3MJU - chains A and B; structure by X-ray diffraction, 3.50 A resolution.

[Chain A]
Protein: Hemoglobin subunit alpha-A
Source organism: Columba livia
UniProtKB: P21871 (HBA_COLLI); residues 1-141 here correspond to UniProt positions 2-142 (UniProt number = residue number + 1)
Chain sequence (141 residues; numbered 1 to 141; the number before each row is that of its first residue):
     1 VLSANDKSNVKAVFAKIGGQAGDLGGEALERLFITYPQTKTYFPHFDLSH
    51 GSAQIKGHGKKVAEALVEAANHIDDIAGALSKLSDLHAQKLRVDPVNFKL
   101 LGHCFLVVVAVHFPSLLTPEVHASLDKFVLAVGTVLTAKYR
Metal / ion sites: heme Fe near His87 (its only coordinating residue here)
Small-molecule neighbours: heme (HEM): Thr39, Tyr42, Phe43, His45, Phe46, His58, Lys61, Val62, Ala65, Leu66, Lys82, Leu83, Leu86, His87, Leu91, Val93, Asn97, Phe98, Leu101, Val132, Leu136
UniProt features mapped onto this chain:
  - binding site (O2): His58
  - binding site (heme b): His87

[Chain B]
Protein: Hemoglobin subunit beta
Source organism: Columba livia
UniProtKB: P11342 (HBB_COLLI); numbering as in UniProt (aligned over 1-146)
Chain sequence (146 residues; numbered 1 to 146; the number before each row is that of its first residue):
     1 VHWSAEEKQLITSIWGKVNVADCGAEALARLLIVYPWTQRFFSSFGNLSS
    51 ATAISGNPNVKAHGKKVLTSFGDAVKNLDNIKGTFAQLSELHCDKLHVDP
   101 ENFRLLGDILVIILAAHFGKDFTPECQAAWQKLVRVVAHALARKYH
Metal / ion sites: heme Fe near His92 (its only coordinating residue here)
Small-molecule neighbours: heme (HEM): Thr38, Phe41, Phe42, Ser44, Phe45, His63, Lys66, Val67, Ser70, Phe71, Leu88, Leu91, His92, Leu96, Val98, Asn102, Phe103, Leu106, Val137, Leu141
UniProt features mapped onto this chain:
  - binding site (heme b): His63, His92

[Interface between chain A and chain B]
Pairs across the interface - 32 pairs, chain A then chain B:
  Arg31(A) with Phe122(B), hydrogen bond (side chain-backbone); Thr123(B); Pro124(B); Gln127(B), hydrogen bond
  Ile34(A) with Pro124(B); Glu125(B); Ala128(B), hydrophobic
  Thr35(A) with Gln127(B); Ala128(B); Gln131(B)
  Tyr36(A) with Gln131(B), hydrogen bond
  His50(A) with Glu125(B), salt bridge
  Lys99(A) with Glu101(B), salt bridge; Arg104(B)
  His103(A) with Asp108(B); Gln131(B), hydrogen bond
  Val107(A) with Gln127(B)
  Ala110(A) with Ala115(B); Ala116(B)
  Val111(A) with Ala115(B), hydrogen bond (backbone-backbone)
  Leu117(A) with Arg30(B), hydrogen bond (backbone-side chain); Ile112(B), hydrophobic
  Thr118(A) with Arg30(B)
  Pro119(A) with Arg30(B); Ile33(B), hydrophobic; Val34(B)
  Glu120(A) with Ala51(B)
  His122(A) with Arg30(B), hydrogen bond; Val34(B); Ile112(B)
  Ala123(A) with Val34(B)
  Asp126(A) with Tyr35(B), hydrogen bond
Interface residues without a listed pair, chain A (21 interface residues in all): Glu30, Val96, His112, Pro114
Interface residues without a listed pair, chain B (23 interface residues in all): Ser55, Ile109, Val111, Gly119, Lys120

[In short]
The interface between chain A and chain B involves 21 residues on one side and 23 on the other; the contacts
include 8 hydrogen bonds and 2 salt bridges. Among the polar pairs are His50(A)-Glu125(B), Lys99(A)-Glu101(B)
and Arg31(A)-Phe122(B). Ligands of chain A: heme.
Chain A is Hemoglobin subunit alpha-A and chain B is Hemoglobin subunit beta, both from Columba livia; the
structure, Crystal structure determination of pigeon (columba livia) haemoglobin at 3.5 angstrom resolution,
was determined by X-ray diffraction.
